6QEM - chains E and K of the 13 polymer chains in the assembly; structure by electron microscopy, 3.40 A resolution.

Chain E:
Protein: Replicative DNA helicase
Source organism: Escherichia coli
Notes: EC 3.6.4.12
UniProt: P0ACB0 (DNAB_ECOLI); residues 1-471 here = UniProt positions 1-471
Amino-acid sequence (471 residues; row label = number of the first residue in the row):
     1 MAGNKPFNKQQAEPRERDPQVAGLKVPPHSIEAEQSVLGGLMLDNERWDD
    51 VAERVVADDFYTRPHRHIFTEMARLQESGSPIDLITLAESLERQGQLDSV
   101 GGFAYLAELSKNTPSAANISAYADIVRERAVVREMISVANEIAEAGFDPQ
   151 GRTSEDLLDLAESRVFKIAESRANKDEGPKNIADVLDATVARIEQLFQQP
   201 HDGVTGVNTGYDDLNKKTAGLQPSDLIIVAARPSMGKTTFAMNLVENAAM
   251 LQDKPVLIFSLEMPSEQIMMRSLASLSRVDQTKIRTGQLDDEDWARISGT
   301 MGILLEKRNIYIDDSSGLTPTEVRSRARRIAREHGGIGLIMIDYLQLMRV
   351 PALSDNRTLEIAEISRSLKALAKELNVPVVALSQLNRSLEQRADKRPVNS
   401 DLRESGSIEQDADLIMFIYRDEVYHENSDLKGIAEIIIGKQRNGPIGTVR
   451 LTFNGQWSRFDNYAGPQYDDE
Not modelled in the structure: 1-23, 469-471
UniProt features mapped onto this chain:
  - binding site (ATP): Ser-234, Lys-237, Thr-238, Arg-442
  - mutagenesis: Pro-81 (P81H: About 100-fold increased survival following 3000 Gy ionizing radiation), Ala-130 (A130V: In dnaB8, dnaB43, dnaB454; temperature sensitive, no DNA replication at 42 degrees Celsius in vivo, in vitro decreased helicase activity at 30, at 42 degrees Celius almost no helicase, no ...), Met-242 (M242I: In dnaB70; temperature sensitive, no DNA replication at 42 degrees Celsius in vivo, in vitro 25% helicase activity at 30, further decreased helicase at 42 degrees Celius, low ATPase activity ...), Gly-299 (G299D: In dnaB252; temperature sensitive, no DNA replication at 42 degrees Celsius in vivo, in vitro no change in pRNA synthesis, 5'-3' helicase activity or ATPase at either temperature)
Metal / ion sites: Mg2+: Thr-238, Glu-262 (together with ssDNA)
Small-molecule neighbours: ssDNA (08T; [[[(2R,3S,4R,5R)-5-(6-aminopurin-9-yl)-3,4-bis(oxidanyl)oxolan-2-yl]methoxy-oxidanyl-phosphoryl]oxy-oxidanyl-phosphoryl]oxy-tris(fluoranyl)beryllium): Arg-232, Pro-233, Ser-234, Met-235, Gly-236, Lys-237, Thr-238, Thr-239, Glu-262, Arg-271, Gln-281, Thr-282, Gln-384, Arg-420, Phe-453, Gly-455, Gln-456
From the paper describing this entry:
  - binding site for ssDNA: Thr-358, Asn-386, Arg-387, Arg-403, Glu-404

Chain K:
Protein: DNA replication protein DnaC
Source organism: Escherichia coli
Notes: EC 3.6.4.12
UniProt: P0AEF0 (DNAC_ECOLI); residue numbers follow UniProt; this construct covers 1-245
Amino-acid sequence (245 residues; numbered 1 to 245; the number before each row is that of its first residue):
     1 MKNVGDLMQRLQKMMPAHIKPAFKTGEELLAWQKEQGAIRSAALERENRA
    51 MKMQRTFNRSGIRPLHQNCSFENYRVECEGQMNALSKARQYVEEFDGNIA
   101 SFIFSGKPGTGKNHLAAAICNELLLRGKSVLIITVADIMSAMKDTFRNSG
   151 TSEEQLLNDLSNVDLLVIDEIGVQTESKYEKVIINQIVDRRSSSKRPTGM
   201 LTNSNMEEMTKLLGERVMDRMRLGNSLWVIFNWDSYRSRVTGKEY
Not modelled in the structure: 240-245
UniProt features mapped onto this chain:
  - site: Cys-69 (Probably involved in interaction with DnaB protein)
  - mutagenesis: Cys-69 (C69S: Decreased ability to restore DNA replication and growth in mutant dnaB252), Lys-112 (K112R: Loss of DnaC's DnaB- and ssDNA-stimulated ATPase activity), Phe-146 (F146A: Loss of DnaC ATPase activity, decreased ssDNA binding, decreased DnaB loading on ssDNA), Glu-176 to Lys-178 (In dnaC809,820; almost completely suppresses single priA deletion, priB-priC double deletion, triple priA-priB-priC deletion, multi-mutant cells grow normally, have slightly increased SOS induction ...), Glu-176 (E176G: In dnaC809; partially suppresses a priB-priC double deletion these mutant cells resemble priA deletion, grow slowly, have high SOS induction, 5-fold decreased recombination ...), Ser-177 (S177D: Loss of DnaC ATPase activity, decreased ssDNA binding, decreased DnaB loading on ssDNA), Lys-178 (K178N: In dnaC820; suppresses the slow growth phenotype of a double priB-priC deletion plus dnaC809 mutation), Tyr-179 (Y179A: Loss of DnaC ATPase activity, decreased ssDNA binding, decreased DnaB loading on ssDNA)
Small-molecule neighbours: ADP (adenosine-5'-diphosphate): His-66, Asn-73, Tyr-74, Arg-75, Gln-81, Pro-108, Gly-109, Thr-110, Gly-111, Lys-112, Asn-113, His-114, Tyr-236, Arg-237
From the paper describing this entry:
  - binding site for ssDNA: Phe-146, Ser-177, Tyr-179
  - mutagenesis - F146A, S177D, Y179A: abolished catalytic activity
  - mutagenesis - F146A, S177D, Y179A: decreased binding to FAM-labeled dT25 oligonucleotide

How chain E and chain K interact:
Residue-residue contacts - 30 pairs, chain E then chain K:
  Asn-247(E) / Leu-30(K)
  Met-250(E) / Leu-29(K)  hydrophobic
  Met-250(E) / Leu-30(K)  hydrophobic
  Leu-276(E) / Gln-33(K)  hydrogen bond (backbone-side chain)
  Arg-278(E) / Gln-33(K)  hydrogen bond (side chain-backbone)
  Arg-278(E) / Gln-36(K)
  Asp-291(E) / Ile-19(K)
  Trp-294(E) / Met-15(K)
  Trp-294(E) / Pro-16(K)
  Ala-295(E) / Ile-19(K)
  Ala-295(E) / Lys-20(K)
  Ala-295(E) / Pro-21(K)
  Arg-296(E) / Trp-32(K)
  Ser-298(E) / Leu-11(K)
  Ser-298(E) / Met-15(K)  hydrogen bond
  Ser-298(E) / Ile-19(K)
  Gly-299(E) / Pro-21(K)
  Ile-303(E) / Thr-25(K)
  Leu-305(E) / Val-4(K)  hydrophobic
  Leu-305(E) / Leu-7(K)  hydrophobic
  Glu-306(E) / Val-4(K)
  Arg-308(E) / Asn-3(K)
  Glu-426(E) / Arg-55(K)  salt bridge
  Asn-427(E) / Arg-55(K)
  Asp-429(E) / Lys-52(K)
  Lys-431(E) / Leu-44(K)
  Lys-431(E) / Asn-48(K)
  Lys-431(E) / Arg-55(K)
  Gln-456(E) / Arg-40(K)
  Arg-459(E) / Gln-33(K)  hydrogen bond
Also at the interface, not in a pair above, chain E (24 interface residues in all): Met-301, Asn-454, Trp-457, Asp-461
Also at the interface, not in a pair above, chain K (25 interface residues in all): Met-8, Phe-23, Gly-37, Gln-155, Asp-159

In short:
24 residues of chain E and 25 residues of chain K are in contact; the contacts include 4 hydrogen bonds and 1
salt bridge. Polar pairs include Glu-426(E)/Arg-55(K), Leu-276(E)/Gln-33(K) and Arg-278(E)/Gln-33(K). The
paper reports a binding site for ssDNA at Thr-358(E), Asn-386(E) and Phe-146(K) among others; F146A, S177D and
Y179A of chain K abolish catalytic activity.
Chain E is Replicative DNA helicase and chain K is DNA replication protein DnaC, both from Escherichia coli;
the structure, E. coli DnaBC complex bound to ssDNA, was determined by electron microscopy, deposited together
with 6QEL.
